Entry 6IR5 (X-ray diffraction, 2.60 A resolution); this record covers chains C and D of the 4 polymer chains in the assembly.

Chain C (and D):
Name: VP1 Capsid protein
Notes: fragment: P domain; chain D of this document is another copy of the same molecule, construct and numbering; everything in this record applies to it too
UniProt: Q66296 (Q66296_9CALI); numbering as in UniProt (aligned over 222-543)
Amino-acid sequence (327 residues; each row starts with the number of its first residue):
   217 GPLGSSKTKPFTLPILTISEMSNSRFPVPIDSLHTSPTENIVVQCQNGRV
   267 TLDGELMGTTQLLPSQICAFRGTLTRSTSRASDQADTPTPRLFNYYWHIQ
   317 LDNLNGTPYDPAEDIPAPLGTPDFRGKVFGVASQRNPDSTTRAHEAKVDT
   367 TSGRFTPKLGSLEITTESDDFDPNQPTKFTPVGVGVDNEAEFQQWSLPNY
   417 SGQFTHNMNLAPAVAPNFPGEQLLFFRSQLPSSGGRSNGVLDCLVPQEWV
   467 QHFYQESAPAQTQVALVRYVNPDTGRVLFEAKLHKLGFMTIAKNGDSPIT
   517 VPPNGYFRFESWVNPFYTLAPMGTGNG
Disordered / not traced: 217-222, 296-307, 539-543 (chain D: 217-222, 294-307, 539-543)
Construct notes: expression tag (217-221)

How chain C and chain D interact:
Pairs across the interface (22):
  T289(C) with P324(D)
  T291(C) with T323(D); P324(D)
  R292(C) with D326(D)
  S293(C) with D326(D)
  T294(C) with D326(D), hydrogen bond (backbone-side chain)
  H314(C) with D326(D), salt bridge; P327(D)
  Q316(C) with Q316(D)
  P324(C) with T291(D); H314(D); Q316(D)
  D326(C) with H314(D)
  P327(C) with F420(D), hydrophobic
  L375(C) with L375(D), hydrophobic
  S377(C) with P327(D)
  N390(C) with G322(D), hydrogen bond (side chain-backbone); T323(D); P324(D)
  F420(C) with T421(D); M424(D), hydrophobic
  T421(C) with F420(D)
Other interface residues (no listed pair), chain C (19 interface residues in all): T323, A328, R370, K374
Other interface residues (no listed pair), chain D (16 interface residues in all): Y325, A328, E329, R370

Summary:
19 residues of chain C and 16 residues of chain D are in contact; the contacts include 2 hydrogen bonds and 1
salt bridge. Polar pairs include H314(C)-D326(D), T294(C)-D326(D) and N390(C)-G322(D).
Chain C and chain D are both VP1 Capsid protein; the structure, P domain of GII.3-TV24, was determined by
X-ray diffraction together with 6IS5 and 6J0Q from the same study.
